6B6Z - chains C and D of the 4 polymer chains in the assembly; structure by X-ray diffraction, 2.11 A resolution.

[Chain C]
Protein: Apo Fab Light Chain
From: Homo sapiens
Notes: antibody fragment or engineered binder
Amino-acid sequence (215 residues; row label = number of the first residue in the row):
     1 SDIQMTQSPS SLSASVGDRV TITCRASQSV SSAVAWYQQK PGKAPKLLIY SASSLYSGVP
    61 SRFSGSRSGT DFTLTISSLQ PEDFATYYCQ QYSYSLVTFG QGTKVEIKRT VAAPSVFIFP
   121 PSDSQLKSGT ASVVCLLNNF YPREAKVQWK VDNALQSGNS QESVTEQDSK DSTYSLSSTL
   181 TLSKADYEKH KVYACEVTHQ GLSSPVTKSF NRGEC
Disordered / not traced: 1-5, 51-60, 214-215
Cystine bridges: C24-C89, C135-C195
Bound ions: Zn2+ site 1: N138 (shared with H178(D) of chain D); Zn2+ site 2: D186, H190

[Chain D]
Protein: Apo Fab Heavy Chain
From: Homo sapiens
Notes: antibody fragment or engineered binder
Amino-acid sequence (235 residues; row label = number of the first residue in the row):
     1 EISEVQLVES GGGLVQPGGS LRLSCAASGF NVYYYYIHWV RQAPGKGLEW VASISPYYGY
    61 TSYADSVKGR FTISADTSKN TAYLQMNSLR AEDTAVYYCA RWSYDQSMSY KSGMDYWGQG
   121 TLVTVSSAST KGPSVFPLAP SSKSTSGGTA ALGCLVKDYF PEPVTVSWNS GALTSGVHTF
   181 PAVLQSSGLY SLSSVVTVPS SSLGTQTYIC NVNHKPSNTK VDKKVEPKSC DKTHT
Disordered / not traced: 1-3, 105-111, 228-235
Cystine bridges: C25-C99, C154-C210
Bound ions: Zn2+: H178 (shared with N138(C) of chain C)

[How chain C and chain D interact]
Pairs across the interface (75):
  T6(C) with K46(D); G47(D)
  Q7(C) with K46(D); G47(D), hydrogen bond (backbone-backbone)
  S8(C) with G45(D)
  P9(C) with G45(D)
  A35(C) with S112(D)
  Y37(C) with W102(D); G113(D); M114(D), hydrogen bond (side chain-backbone); W117(D), hydrophobic
  Q39(C) with Q42(D), hydrogen bond; Y98(D)
  K43(C) with Y98(D)
  A44(C) with Y98(D), hydrophobic; W117(D), hydrophobic; G118(D)
  P45(C) with W117(D), hydrogen bond (backbone-side chain)
  L47(C) with G113(D); M114(D); D115(D)
  Y88(C) with Q42(D), hydrogen bond; K46(D); G47(D); L48(D), hydrophobic
  Q90(C) with W102(D); M114(D)
  Y92(C) with W102(D), hydrophobic; S112(D)
  Y94(C) with Y36(D); H38(D), hydrogen bond; W102(D)
  S95(C) with S62(D)
  L96(C) with W50(D), hydrophobic
  V97(C) with H38(D); W50(D)
  F99(C) with V40(D), hydrophobic; L48(D); W50(D)
  S115(C) with S146(D)
  F117(C) with S144(D); T145(D); S146(D); A151(D), hydrophobic
  I118(C) with S144(D)
  F119(C) with L138(D); A139(D); A151(D); L152(D), hydrophobic
  S122(C) with F136(D); P137(D)
  S124(C) with F136(D); P137(D)
  Q125(C) with F136(D); K157(D)
  T130(C) with K157(D)
  S132(C) with L155(D); K157(D)
  V134(C) with L138(D), hydrophobic
  L136(C) with F180(D), hydrophobic; V195(D), hydrophobic
  N138(C) with H178(D), hydrogen bond; T197(D)
  Q161(C) with V183(D); L184(D); Q185(D)
  S163(C) with F180(D); P181(D), hydrogen bond (side chain-backbone)
  V164(C) with P181(D)
  T165(C) with F180(D)
  S175(C) with H178(D), hydrogen bond; F180(D)
  L176(C) with F180(D)
  S177(C) with F180(D)
  F210(C) with K143(D)
Also at the interface, not in a pair above, chain C (43 interface residues in all): P120, S128, T181, S209
Also at the interface, not in a pair above, chain D (41 interface residues in all): E49, T149, S193

[Summary]
43 residues of chain C face 41 of chain D across their interface, with 9 hydrogen bonds. Polar pairs include
Y37(C)-M114(D), Q39(C)-Q42(D) and P45(C)-W117(D). N138(C) and H178(D) coordinate Zn2+. The Zn2+ site 2 is
built by D186(C) and H190(C).
Here chain C is Apo Fab Light Chain and chain D is Apo Fab Heavy Chain, both from Homo sapiens. Entry 6B6Z
(Crystal structure of the Apo Antibody fragment (Fab) raised against C-terminal domain of Ebola nucleoprotein
(EBOV ...) was determined by X-ray diffraction.
